PDB entry 1GNV | X-ray diffraction, 1.90 A resolution | chain A

# Chain A
Molecule: Subtilisin bpn'
Source organism: Bacillus amyloliquefaciens
Notes: EC 3.4.21.62
UniProt: P00782 (P00782); residues 1-275 here correspond to UniProt positions 102-376 (UniProt number = residue number + 101)
Chain sequence (266 residues; row label = number of the first residue in the row; note: 9 numbers in that range are skipped by the numbering (no residue carries them; nothing is unmodelled there)):
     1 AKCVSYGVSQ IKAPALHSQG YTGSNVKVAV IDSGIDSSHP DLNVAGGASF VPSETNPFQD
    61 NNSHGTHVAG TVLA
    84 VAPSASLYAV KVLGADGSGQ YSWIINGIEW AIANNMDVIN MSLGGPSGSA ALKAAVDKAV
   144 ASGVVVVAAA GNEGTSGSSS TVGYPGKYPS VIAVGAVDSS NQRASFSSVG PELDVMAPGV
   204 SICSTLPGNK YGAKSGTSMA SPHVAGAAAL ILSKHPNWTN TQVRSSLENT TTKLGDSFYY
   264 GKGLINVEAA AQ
Disulfide bonds: Cys3-Cys206
Modified residues: Ser221 (monoisopropylphosphorylserine; MIS)
Construct notes: engineered mutation Lys2 (Glu103 in P00782), Cys3 (Ser104 in P00782), Ser5 (Pro106 in P00782), Asn43 (Lys144 in P00782), Phe50 (Met151 in P00782), Leu73 (Ala174 in P00782), Cys206 (Glu307 in P00782), Lys217 (Tyr318 in P00782), Ser218 (Asn319 in P00782), Ser221 (Ser322 in P00782), Glu271 (Gln372 in P00782)
Reported in the primary citation:
  - contacts within the chain: Lys2-Asp41 (salt bridge), Ser5-His226 (hydrogen bond), Ser5-Gly7 (hydrogen bond)
  - mutagenesis - P5S (2.8-fold), A73L: increased stability
  - conformationally variable residues (side-chain flip): Ala1 to Lys2, Tyr6, Gly7

# In short
From the paper: P5S and A73L increase stability; conformational variability at Ala1, Tyr6 and Gly7.
Chain A is Subtilisin bpn' (Bacillus amyloliquefaciens); the structure, Calcium independent subtilisin bpn'
mutant, was determined by X-ray diffraction together with 1GNS from the same study.
